Entry 2AF4 (X-ray diffraction, 2.15 A resolution); this record covers chains C and D.

# Chain C (and D)
Protein: Phosphate acetyltransferase
From: Methanosarcina thermophila
Notes: EC 2.3.1.8; chain D of this document is another copy of the same molecule, construct and numbering; everything in this record applies to it too
Reference sequence: P38503 (PTA_METTE); residues 1-333 here correspond to UniProt positions 0-332 (UniProt number = residue number - 1)
Amino-acid sequence (333 residues; row label = number of the first residue in the row):
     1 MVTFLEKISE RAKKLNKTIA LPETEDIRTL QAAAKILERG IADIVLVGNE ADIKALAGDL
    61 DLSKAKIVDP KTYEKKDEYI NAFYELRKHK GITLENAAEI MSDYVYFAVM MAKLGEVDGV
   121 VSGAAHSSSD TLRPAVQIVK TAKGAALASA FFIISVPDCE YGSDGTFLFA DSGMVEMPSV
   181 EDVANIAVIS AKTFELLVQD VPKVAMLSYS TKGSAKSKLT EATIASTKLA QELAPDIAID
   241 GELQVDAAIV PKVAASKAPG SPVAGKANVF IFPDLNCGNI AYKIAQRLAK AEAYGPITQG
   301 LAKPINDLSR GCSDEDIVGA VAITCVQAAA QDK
Unresolved in the structure: 1 (chain D: 1, 333)
Covalent attachments: coenzyme A (COA) linked to C312
Modified positions: C159 (s-hydroxycysteine; CSO)
Construct notes: modified residue (159)
Residues lining bound ligands:
  - coenzyme A (COA), molecule 1: S128, L132, A150, F152, S172, G173, M174, N279, Y282, K283, Q286, A293, Y294, G295, P296, T298, D307, L308, S309, R310, D316
  - coenzyme A (COA), molecule 2: S214, Q244, D246, K257
Reported in the primary citation:
  - binding site for coenzyme A: S128, A150, G173, M174, Q244, K257, N279, Y282, K283, Q286, R287, G295, P296, T298, N306, D307, C312
  - catalytic residues: D316 (proposed by the authors, not directly observed)
  - catalytic residues: S309, R310
  - mutagenesis - S309A, S309C, S309T, R310A, R310K, R310Q (62-fold), D316E: decreased catalytic activity
  - mutagenesis - R310A: abolished binding to acetyl phosphate
  - mutagenesis - R310K: decreased binding to acetyl phosphate

# How chain C and chain D interact
Residue-residue contacts (60):
  V156(C) - L288(D)
  D158(C) - K290(D)
  E176(C) - Y209(D)  hydrogen bond
  E176(C) - A215(D)
  E176(C) - K216(D)
  E176(C) - S217(D)
  E176(C) - L219(D)
  M177(C) - S217(D)
  M177(C) - K218(D)
  M177(C) - L219(D)  hydrophobic
  L207(C) - I280(D)  hydrophobic
  S208(C) - N276(D)
  S208(C) - I280(D)
  Y209(C) - E176(D)  hydrogen bond
  Y209(C) - L275(D)
  Y209(C) - N276(D)
  Y209(C) - N279(D)
  A215(C) - E176(D)
  K216(C) - E176(D)
  S217(C) - E176(D)
  S217(C) - M177(D)
  K218(C) - M177(D)
  L219(C) - E176(D)
  L219(C) - M177(D)  hydrophobic
  L219(C) - N276(D)
  Q244(C) - N279(D)
  Q244(C) - K283(D)
  V245(C) - K283(D)
  D246(C) - K283(D)  salt bridge
  D246(C) - R287(D)
  I249(C) - L288(D)  hydrophobic
  V250(C) - R287(D)
  V253(C) - R287(D)
  F272(C) - I280(D)  hydrophobic
  P273(C) - N276(D)
  L275(C) - Y209(D)
  N276(C) - S208(D)  hydrogen bond
  N276(C) - Y209(D)  hydrogen bond (side chain-backbone)
  N276(C) - L219(D)
  N276(C) - P273(D)
  N276(C) - C277(D)
  C277(C) - N276(D)
  C277(C) - C277(D)  hydrogen bond
  N279(C) - Y209(D)
  N279(C) - Q244(D)  hydrogen bond
  I280(C) - L207(D)  hydrophobic
  I280(C) - S208(D)
  A281(C) - I284(D)  hydrophobic
  K283(C) - Q244(D)
  K283(C) - V245(D)
  K283(C) - D246(D)  salt bridge
  I284(C) - V245(D)  hydrophobic
  I284(C) - A281(D)  hydrophobic
  I284(C) - I284(D)  hydrophobic
  R287(C) - D246(D)  salt bridge
  R287(C) - V250(D)
  L288(C) - V156(D)
  L288(C) - A289(D)
  A289(C) - L288(D)
  A289(C) - A289(D)  hydrophobic
Also at the interface, not in a pair above, chain C (37 interface residues in all): C159, Y161, F167, K257, D274, A285
Also at the interface, not in a pair above, chain D (37 interface residues in all): C159, Y161, F167, I249, V253, K257, F272, D274, A285

# Overview
Chain C and chain D each contribute 37 residues to their interface, with 6 hydrogen bonds and 3 salt bridges.
Polar contacts include D246(C)-K283(D), R287(C)-D246(D) and E176(C)-Y209(D). The paper reports catalytic
residues D316(C), S309(C) and R310(C); S309A, S309C and S309T of chain C, among others, reduce catalytic
activity; 7 substitutions were tested in all.
Both chains are Phosphate acetyltransferase (Methanosarcina thermophila). Entry 2AF4 (Phosphotransacetylase
from Methanosarcina thermophila co-crystallized with coenzyme A) was determined by X-ray diffraction (same
publication as 2AF3).
